Entry 8EZA (electron microscopy, 4.39 A resolution (low resolution: residue-level contacts below are approximate; hydrogen-bond / salt-bridge calls are withheld)); this record covers chains J and N of the 22 polymer chains in the assembly.

== Chain J ==
Name: X-ray repair cross-complementing protein 6
Source organism: Homo sapiens
UniProt: P12956 (XRCC6_HUMAN); residue numbers follow UniProt; this construct covers 1-609
Chain sequence (609 residues; row label = number of the first residue in the row):
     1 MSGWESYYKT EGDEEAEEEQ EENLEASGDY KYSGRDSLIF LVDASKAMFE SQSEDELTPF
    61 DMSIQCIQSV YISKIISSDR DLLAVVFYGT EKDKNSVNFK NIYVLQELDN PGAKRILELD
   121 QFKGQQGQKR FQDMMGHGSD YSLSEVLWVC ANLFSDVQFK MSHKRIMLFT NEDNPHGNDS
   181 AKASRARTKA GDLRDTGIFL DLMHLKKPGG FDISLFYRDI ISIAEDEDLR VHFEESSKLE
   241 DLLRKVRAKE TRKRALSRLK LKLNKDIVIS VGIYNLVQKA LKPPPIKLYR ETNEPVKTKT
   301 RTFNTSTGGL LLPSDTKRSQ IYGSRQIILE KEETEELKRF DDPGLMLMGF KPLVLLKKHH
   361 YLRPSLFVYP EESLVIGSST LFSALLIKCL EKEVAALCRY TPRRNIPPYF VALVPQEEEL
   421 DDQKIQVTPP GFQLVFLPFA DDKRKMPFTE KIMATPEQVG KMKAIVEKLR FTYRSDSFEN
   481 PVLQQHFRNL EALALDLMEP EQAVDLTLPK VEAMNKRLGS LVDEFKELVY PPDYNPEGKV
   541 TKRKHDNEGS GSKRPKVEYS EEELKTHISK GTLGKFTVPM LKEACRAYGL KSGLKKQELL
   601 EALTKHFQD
Disordered / not traced: 1-29, 223-230, 535-609
Swiss-Prot annotation at these positions:
  - region: Val578 to Glu583 (Interaction with BAX)
  - active site: Lys31 (Schiff-base intermediate with DNA)
  - modified residue: Ser2 (N-acetylserine), Ser6 (Phosphoserine), Ser27 (Phosphoserine), Lys31 (N6-acetyllysine), Ser51 (Phosphoserine), Ser306 (Phosphoserine), Lys317 (N6-acetyllysine), Lys331 (N6-acetyllysine), Lys338 (N6-acetyllysine), Thr455 (Phosphothreonine), Lys461 (N6-acetyllysine), Ser477 (Phosphoserine), Ser520 (Phosphoserine), Lys539 (N6-acetyllysine), Lys542 (N6-acetyllysine), Lys544 (N6-acetyllysine), Ser550 (Phosphoserine), Lys553 (N6-acetyllysine), Lys556 (N6-acetyllysine), Ser560 (Phosphoserine) and 1 more in UniProt
  - cross-link (Glycyl lysine isopeptide (Lys-Gly)): Lys287 (interchain with G-Cter in SUMO2), Lys317 (interchain with G-Cter in SUMO2), Lys556 (interchain with G-Cter in SUMO2)
  - mutagenesis: Lys31 (K31A: Diminishes the ability to form a Schiff base. Abolishes adduct formation; when associated with A-160 and A-164), Lys160 (K160A: Abolishes adduct formation; when associated with A-31 and A-160), Lys164 (K164A: Abolishes adduct formation; when associated with A-31 and A-164), Lys539 (K539Q: Complete loss of suppression of BAX-induced apoptosis; K539R: No effect on suppression of BAX-induced apoptosis), Lys542 (K542Q: Complete loss of suppression of BAX-induced apoptosis; K542R: No effect on suppression of BAX-induced apoptosis), Lys544 (K544R: No effect on suppression of BAX-induced apoptosis), Lys553 (K553Q: Partial loss of suppression of BAX-induced apoptosis; K553R: No effect on suppression of BAX-induced apoptosis), Lys556 (K556R: No effect on suppression of BAX-induced apoptosis), Lys570 (K570R: Loss of methylation; loss of anti-apoptotic activity; no effect on XRCC5 stabilization)

== Chain N ==
Molecule: 30-nt DNA strand
Sequence (30 nucleotides; numbered 1 to 30; the number before each row is that of its first residue):
     1 GTGTAATCTA CTGACATCAG AGTTCTTAGA

== Interface between chain J and chain N ==
Contacting residue pairs - 10 pairs, chain J then chain N:
  Lys249(J) - DC15(N)
  Thr251(J) - DC15(N)
  Arg254(J) - DC15(N)
  Leu256(J) - DA16(N)
  Gln278(J) - DA16(N)
  Gln278(J) - DT17(N)
  Lys338(J) - DA19(N)
  Arg363(J) - DT17(N)
  Arg363(J) - DC18(N)
  Ile406(J) - DC18(N)
Other interface residues (no listed pair), chain J (10 interface residues in all): Arg80, Asn275
Other interface residues (no listed pair), chain N (6 interface residues in all): DA14

== Overview ==
10 residues of chain J and 6 residues of chain N are in contact. UniProt lists active-site residue Lys31(J)
and 9 mutagenesis sites on chain J.
Here chain J is X-ray repair cross-complementing protein 6 (Homo sapiens) and chain N is a 30-nt DNA strand.
Entry 8EZA (NHEJ Long-range complex with PAXX) was determined by electron microscopy (same publication as 8EZ9
and 8EZB).
